Entry 6MUS (electron microscopy, 3.60 A resolution); this record covers chains C and H of the 10 polymer chains in the assembly.

== Chain C ==
Protein: Uncharacterized protein Csm3
Source organism: Thermococcus onnurineus
UniProtKB: B6YWC0 (B6YWC0_THEON); residue numbers follow UniProt; this construct covers 1-290
Amino-acid sequence (291 residues; row label = number of the first residue in the row; numbering starts at 0):
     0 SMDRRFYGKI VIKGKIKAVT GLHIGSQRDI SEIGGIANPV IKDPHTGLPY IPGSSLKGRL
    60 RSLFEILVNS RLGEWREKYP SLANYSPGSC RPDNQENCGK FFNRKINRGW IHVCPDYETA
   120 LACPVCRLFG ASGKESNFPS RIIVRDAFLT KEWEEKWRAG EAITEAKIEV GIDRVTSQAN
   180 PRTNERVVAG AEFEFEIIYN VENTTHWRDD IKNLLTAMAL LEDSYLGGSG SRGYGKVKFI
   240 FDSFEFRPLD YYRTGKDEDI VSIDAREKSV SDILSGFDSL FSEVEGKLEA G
Unresolved in the structure: 0-3, 28-34, 288-290
Differences from the reference sequence: expression tag (0); engineered mutation Ala36 (Asp in B6YWC0)
Bound ions: Zn2+: Cys113, Cys122, Cys125
Reported in the primary citation:
  - mutagenesis - K56A/R60A: decreased catalytic activity with the 40-nt RNA strand (chain H)
  - mutagenesis - H22A, K41A, R181A, G226A/G227A: unchanged catalytic activity with the 40-nt RNA strand (chain H)
  - mutagenesis - D36A: abolished catalytic activity with the 40-nt RNA strand (chain H)

== Chain H ==
Molecule: 40-nt RNA strand
Sequence (40 nucleotides; each row starts with the number of its first residue):
     1 CCCUGGCGCC CAAUACGCAA ACCGCCUCUG CCCGCGGGCG
Unresolved in the structure: 1-10, 36-40

== How chain C and chain H interact ==
Residue-residue contacts (10; chain C residue first):
  Asn37(C) with C31(H), base contact
  Asn106(C) with C35(H), phosphate contact
  Arg107(C) with G34(H), hydrogen bond to the sugar; C35(H), hydrogen bond to the sugar
  Ile167(C) with G30(H), base contact
  Ala178(C) with U29(H), hydrogen bond to the sugar
  Asn179(C) with U29(H), hydrogen bond to the sugar
  Pro180(C) with U29(H), base contact; G30(H), base contact
  Arg181(C) with C31(H), base contact
Other interface residues (no listed pair), chain C (11 interface residues in all): Ala36, Thr182, Asn183

== Overview ==
Chain C and chain H form an interface of 11 and 5 residues respectively; the contacts include 4 hydrogen
bonds. Polar contacts include Arg107(C)-G34(H), Arg107(C)-C35(H) and Ala178(C)-U29(H). From the paper:
K56A/R60A of chain C reduce catalytic activity with the 40-nt RNA strand (chain H); D36A of chain C abolishes
catalytic activity with the 40-nt RNA strand (chain H); 6 substitutions were tested in all.
Chain C is Uncharacterized protein Csm3 (Thermococcus onnurineus) and chain H is a 40-nt RNA strand; the
structure, Cryo-EM structure of larger Csm-crRNA-target RNA ternary complex in type III-A CRISPR-Cas system,
was determined by electron microscopy together with 6MUA, 6MUU, 6MUR and 6MUT from the same study.
